6DUG - chains A and B; structure by X-ray diffraction, 2.23 A resolution.

# Chain A
Name: p66 RT
Source organism: Human immunodeficiency virus type 1 group M subtype B
Notes: EC 2.7.7.49, 2.7.7.7, 3.1.26.13
UniProt: P03366 (POL_HV1B1); residues 1-555 here correspond to UniProt positions 600-1154 (UniProt number = residue number + 599)
Sequence (557 residues; each row starts with the number of its first residue; numbers below 1 keep their minus sign (Met-1 is residue -1)):
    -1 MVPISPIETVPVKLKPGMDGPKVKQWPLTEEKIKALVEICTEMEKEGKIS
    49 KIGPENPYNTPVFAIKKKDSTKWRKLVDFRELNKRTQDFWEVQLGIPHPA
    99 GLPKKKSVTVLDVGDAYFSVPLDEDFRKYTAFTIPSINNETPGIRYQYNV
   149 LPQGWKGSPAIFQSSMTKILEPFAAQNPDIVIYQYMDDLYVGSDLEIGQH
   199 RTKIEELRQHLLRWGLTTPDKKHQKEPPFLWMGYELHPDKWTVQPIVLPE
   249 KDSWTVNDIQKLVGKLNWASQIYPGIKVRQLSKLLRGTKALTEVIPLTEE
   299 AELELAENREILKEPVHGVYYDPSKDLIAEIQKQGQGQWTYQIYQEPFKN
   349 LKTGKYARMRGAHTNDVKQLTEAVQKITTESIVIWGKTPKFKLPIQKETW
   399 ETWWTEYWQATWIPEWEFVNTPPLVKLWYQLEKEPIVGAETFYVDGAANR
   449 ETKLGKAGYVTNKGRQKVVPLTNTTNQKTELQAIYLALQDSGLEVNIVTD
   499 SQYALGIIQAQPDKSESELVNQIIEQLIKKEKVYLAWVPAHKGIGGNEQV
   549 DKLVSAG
Disordered / not traced: 555
Differences from the reference sequence: initiating methionine (-1); expression tag (0); engineered mutation Pro101 (Lys700 in P03366), Ala172 (Lys771 in P03366), Ala173 (Lys772 in P03366), Ser280 (Cys879 in P03366)
UniProt features mapped onto this chain:
  - region: Phe227 to His235 (RT 'primer grip')
  - motif: Trp398 to Trp414 (Tryptophan repeat motif)
  - binding site (Mg(2+)): Asp110, Asp185, Asp186, Asp443, Glu478, Asp498, Asp549
  - site: Trp401 (Essential for RT p66/p51 heterodimerization), Trp414 (Essential for RT p66/p51 heterodimerization), Phe440, Tyr441 (Cleavage)
Metal / ion sites: Mg2+: Asp443, Asp549
Residues lining bound ligands: K5C (4-({4-[(4-{4-[(E)-2-cyanoethenyl]-2,6-dimethylphenoxy}thieno[3,2-d]pyrimidin-2-yl)amino]piperidin-1-yl}methyl)benzene-1-sulfonamide): Pro95, Leu100, Pro101, Lys102, Lys103, Lys104, Ser105, Val106, Val179, Tyr181, Tyr188, Gly190, Pro225, Phe227, Leu228, Trp229, Leu234, His235, Pro236, Tyr318
What the authors report for this chain:
  - binding site for K5C: Pro101
  - mutagenesis - K101P (20-fold), K103N/Y181I (1805-fold), Y188L: decreased binding to RPV
  - mutagenesis - K101P, Y181I, Y188L, P225H, P236L: unchanged binding to K5C
  - mutagenesis - K103N/Y181I: decreased binding to K5C
  - disease-associated variants - P225H, P236L: unchanged binding to RPV

# Chain B
Name: p51 RT
Source organism: Human immunodeficiency virus type 1 group M subtype B
UniProt: P03366 (POL_HV1B1); residues 1-428 here correspond to UniProt positions 600-1027 (UniProt number = residue number + 599)
Sequence (428 residues; numbered 1 to 428; the number before each row is that of its first residue):
     1 PISPIETVPVKLKPGMDGPKVKQWPLTEEKIKALVEICTEMEKEGKISKI
    51 GPENPYNTPVFAIKKKDSTKWRKLVDFRELNKRTQDFWEVQLGIPHPAGL
   101 KKKKSVTVLDVGDAYFSVPLDEDFRKYTAFTIPSINNETPGIRYQYNVLP
   151 QGWKGSPAIFQSSMTKILEPFKKQNPDIVIYQYMDDLYVGSDLEIGQHRT
   201 KIEELRQHLLRWGLTTPDKKHQKEPPFLWMGYELHPDKWTVQPIVLPEKD
   251 SWTVNDIQKLVGKLNWASQIYPGIKVRQLSKLLRGTKALTEVIPLTEEAE
   301 LELAENREILKEPVHGVYYDPSKDLIAEIQKQGQGQWTYQIYQEPFKNLK
   351 TGKYARMRGAHTNDVKQLTEAVQKITTESIVIWGKTPKFKLPIQKETWET
   401 WWTEYWQATWIPEWEFVNTPPLVKLWYQ
Disordered / not traced: 1-3, 214-226
Differences from the reference sequence: engineered mutation Ser280 (Cys879 in P03366)
UniProt features mapped onto this chain:
  - region: Phe227 to His235 (RT 'primer grip')
  - motif: Trp398 to Trp414 (Tryptophan repeat motif)
  - binding site (Mg(2+)): Asp110, Asp185, Asp186
  - site (Essential for RT p66/p51 heterodimerization): Trp401, Trp414

# Chain A / chain B interface
Contacting residue pairs - 112 pairs, chain A then chain B:
  Val8(A) - Glu53(B)
  Pro9(A) - Glu53(B)
  Gln85(A) - Glu53(B)  hydrogen bond (side chain-backbone)
  Asp86(A) - Lys20(B)  salt bridge
  Asp86(A) - Pro55(B)
  Phe87(A) - Pro52(B)
  Phe87(A) - Pro55(B)
  Trp88(A) - Pro52(B)  hydrogen bond (backbone-backbone)
  Trp88(A) - Asn54(B)
  Trp88(A) - Pro55(B)
  Trp88(A) - Tyr56(B)
  Trp88(A) - Asn57(B)
  Trp88(A) - Thr131(B)
  Trp88(A) - Arg143(B)
  Val90(A) - Pro140(B)  hydrophobic
  Gly93(A) - Asn137(B)
  Ile94(A) - Asn137(B)
  Pro95(A) - Asn136(B)
  Pro95(A) - Asn137(B)
  His96(A) - Asn136(B)  hydrogen bond (backbone-side chain)
  Gly99(A) - Asn136(B)
  Gly99(A) - Glu138(B)
  Leu100(A) - Asn136(B)
  Leu100(A) - Glu138(B)
  Ser162(A) - Pro52(B)
  Thr165(A) - Pro140(B)
  Tyr181(A) - Asn137(B)
  Tyr181(A) - Glu138(B)
  Met357(A) - Gln394(B)
  Glu370(A) - Gln394(B)  hydrogen bond
  Gln373(A) - Thr397(B)
  Gln373(A) - Thr400(B)
  Gln373(A) - Trp401(B)  hydrogen bond
  Thr376(A) - Thr400(B)
  Thr376(A) - Trp401(B)
  Thr377(A) - Thr400(B)
  Ile380(A) - Pro25(B)  hydrophobic
  Ile380(A) - Leu26(B)
  Ile380(A) - Thr27(B)
  Val381(A) - Pro25(B)  hydrophobic
  Val381(A) - Ile135(B)
  Val381(A) - Asn136(B)  hydrogen bond (backbone-backbone)
  Ile382(A) - Ile135(B)
  Ile382(A) - Asn136(B)
  Trp383(A) - Ile135(B)
  Gly384(A) - Thr27(B)
  Gly384(A) - Glu28(B)  hydrogen bond (backbone-backbone)
  Gly384(A) - Ile135(B)
  Trp402(A) - Lys331(B)  hydrogen bond (backbone-side chain)
  Trp402(A) - Thr362(B)
  Trp402(A) - Asp364(B)
  Tyr405(A) - Lys331(B)  hydrogen bond (backbone-side chain)
  Trp406(A) - Lys331(B)
  Trp406(A) - Pro392(B)  hydrophobic
  Trp406(A) - Val417(B)
  Trp406(A) - Asn418(B)
  Trp406(A) - Thr419(B)
  Trp406(A) - Pro420(B)
  Trp406(A) - Pro421(B)
  Gln407(A) - Lys331(B)  hydrogen bond (backbone-side chain)
  Gln407(A) - Asp364(B)
  Gln407(A) - Pro392(B)
  Gln407(A) - Ile393(B)
  Gln407(A) - Gln394(B)  hydrogen bond
  Gln407(A) - Val417(B)  hydrogen bond (side chain-backbone)
  Gln407(A) - Asn418(B)
  Ala408(A) - Trp337(B)  hydrophobic
  Ala408(A) - Asp364(B)
  Ala408(A) - Pro392(B)  hydrogen bond (backbone-backbone)
  Ala408(A) - Ile393(B)
  Thr409(A) - Asp364(B)  hydrogen bond (backbone-side chain)
  Trp410(A) - Thr362(B)
  Trp410(A) - Asn363(B)
  Trp410(A) - Val365(B)  hydrophobic
  Trp410(A) - Trp401(B)
  Trp410(A) - Tyr405(B)
  Pro412(A) - Trp401(B)  hydrophobic
  Pro433(A) - Asn255(B)
  Pro433(A) - Leu289(B)  hydrophobic
  Pro433(A) - Thr290(B)
  Val435(A) - Thr290(B)
  Thr439(A) - Lys287(B)
  Thr439(A) - Ala288(B)
  Thr439(A) - Leu289(B)  hydrogen bond (side chain-backbone)
  Tyr441(A) - Val254(B)
  Tyr441(A) - Gln258(B)
  Tyr441(A) - Thr286(B)
  Tyr441(A) - Lys287(B)  hydrogen bond (side chain-backbone)
  Val458(A) - Thr286(B)
  Thr459(A) - Thr286(B)
  Asn460(A) - Thr286(B)
  Asn460(A) - Lys287(B)
  Asn460(A) - Ala288(B)
  Asn494(A) - Leu289(B)
  Val496(A) - Leu289(B)  hydrophobic
  Leu503(A) - Leu422(B)  hydrophobic
  Gly504(A) - Pro420(B)
  Gln507(A) - Pro420(B)
  Tyr532(A) - Asn255(B)  hydrogen bond
  Tyr532(A) - Leu289(B)  hydrophobic
  Trp535(A) - Leu422(B)
  Val536(A) - Gln258(B)
  Pro537(A) - Gly262(B)
  Pro537(A) - Asn265(B)
  Lys540(A) - Asn265(B)
  Lys540(A) - Ser280(B)  hydrogen bond (backbone-side chain)
  Gly541(A) - Ser280(B)
  Ile542(A) - Leu283(B)  hydrophobic
  Gly543(A) - Leu283(B)  hydrogen bond (backbone-backbone)
  Gly543(A) - Gly285(B)
  Gly544(A) - Gly285(B)  hydrogen bond (backbone-backbone)
  Gly544(A) - Thr286(B)
Also at the interface, not in a pair above, chain A (65 interface residues in all): Ala158, Ile159, Glu169, Thr369, Thr386, Ile434, Gln500, Ala508, Ala534, Gln547
Also at the interface, not in a pair above, chain B (59 interface residues in all): Lys49, Gly141, Val261, Val276, His361, Leu368, Glu396, Lys424, Trp426

# Overview
65 residues of chain A and 59 residues of chain B are in contact; the contacts include 20 hydrogen bonds and 1
salt bridge. Polar pairs include Asp86(A)-Lys20(B), Gln85(A)-Glu53(B) and His96(A)-Asn136(B). The paper
reports a binding site for K5C at Pro101(A); K101P, K103N/Y181I and Y188L of chain A reduce binding to RPV; 6
substitutions were tested in all.
Here chain A is p66 RT and chain B is p51 RT, both from Human immunodeficiency virus type 1 group M subtype B.
Entry 6DUG (Crystal structure of HIV-1 reverse transcriptase K101P mutant in complex with non-nucleoside
inhibitor 25a) was determined by X-ray diffraction (same publication as 6C0J, 6C0K, 6C0L, 6C0N, 6C0O, 6C0P and
4 further entries).
